8PIA - chains F and A of the 4 polymer chains in the assembly; structure by X-ray diffraction, 2.80 A resolution.

# Chain F
Molecule: Chains: F
Notes: engineered mutation(s): NM_175914.5 c.-181G>T (g.42984264)
Sequence (21 nucleotides; row label = number of the first residue in the row):
   401 ATACGTTAAAGAGTAAACAGT

# Chain A
Molecule: Hepatocyte nuclear factor 1-alpha
Source organism: Homo sapiens
UniProt: P20823 (HNF1A_HUMAN); residues 83-279 here = UniProt positions 83-279
Amino-acid sequence (198 residues; each row starts with the number of its first residue):
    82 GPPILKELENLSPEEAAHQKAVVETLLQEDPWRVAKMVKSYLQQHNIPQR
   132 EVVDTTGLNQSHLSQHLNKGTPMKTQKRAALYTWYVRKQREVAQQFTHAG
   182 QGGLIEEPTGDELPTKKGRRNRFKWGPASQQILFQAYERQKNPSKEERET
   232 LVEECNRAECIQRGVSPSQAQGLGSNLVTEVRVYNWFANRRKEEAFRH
Not modelled in the structure: 82-93, 181-200, 277-279
Sequence notes: expression tag (82)
What the authors report for this chain:
  - binding site for Chains: E: Lys273

# Chain F / chain A interface
Pairs across the interface (22):
  DG405(F) with Pro153(A), phosphate contact; Lys155(A), hydrogen bond to the phosphate
  DT406(F) with His143(A), salt bridge to the phosphate; Thr152(A), base contact; Pro153(A), phosphate contact; Met154(A), phosphate contact; Lys155(A), salt bridge to the phosphate; Lys158(A), phosphate contact
  DT407(F) with Asn140(A), phosphate contact; Ser142(A), base contact; His143(A), base contact; Gln146(A), base contact; Lys158(A), salt bridge to the phosphate
  DA408(F) with Ser142(A), hydrogen bond to the base
  DG413(F) with Arg203(A), base contact
  DT414(F) with Arg203(A), base contact
  DA415(F) with Phe204(A), sugar contact; Trp206(A), phosphate contact; Asn270(A), hydrogen bond to the base
  DA416(F) with Phe204(A), phosphate contact; Arg263(A), salt bridge to the phosphate; Asn270(A), hydrogen bond to the base
Interface residues without a listed pair, chain A (18 interface residues in all): Lys205, Asn266, Trp267, Arg271

# Summary
The interface between chain F and chain A involves 8 residues on one side and 18 on the other, with 4 hydrogen
bonds and 4 salt bridges. Polar contacts include DA408(F)-Ser142(A), DA415(F)-Asn270(A) and
DA416(F)-Asn270(A). From the paper: a binding site for Chains: E at Lys273(A).
Chain F is Chains: F and chain A is Hepatocyte nuclear factor 1-alpha (Homo sapiens); the structure, DNA
binding domain of HNF-1A bound to P2-HNF4A promoter DNA variant (P2 -181G>T), was determined by X-ray
diffraction (same publication as 8PI7, 8PI8 and 8PI9).
